PDB entry 5I0Q | X-ray diffraction, 2.29 A resolution | chains A and B

[Chain A]
Protein: M protein, serotype 2.1
Source organism: Streptococcus pyogenes
Reference sequence: P50468 (M21_STRPY); numbering as in UniProt (aligned over 42-141)
Sequence (104 residues; numbered 38 to 141; the number before each row is that of its first residue):
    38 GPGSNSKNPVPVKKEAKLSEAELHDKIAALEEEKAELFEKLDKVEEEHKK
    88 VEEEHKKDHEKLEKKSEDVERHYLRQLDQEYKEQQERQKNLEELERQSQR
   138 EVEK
Disordered / not traced: 38-52, 87-141
Differences from the reference sequence: expression tag (38-41); engineered mutation Ala65 (Lys in P50468), Ala66 (Asn in P50468)
From the paper describing this entry:
  - mutagenesis - D62A/E68A, E76A/D79A: decreased binding to C4b-binding protein alpha chain (chain B)

[Chain B]
Protein: C4b-binding protein alpha chain
Source organism: Homo sapiens
Reference sequence: P04003 (C4BPA_HUMAN); residues 1-124 here correspond to UniProt positions 49-172 (UniProt number = residue number + 48)
Sequence (128 residues; each row starts with the number of its first residue; numbers below 1 keep their minus sign (Gly-3 is residue -3)):
    -3 GPGSNCGPPPTLSFAAPMDITLTETRFKTGTTLKYTCLPGYVRSHSTQTL
    47 TCNSDGEWVYNTFCIYKRCRHPGELRNGQVEIKTDLSFGSQIEFSCSEGF
    97 FLIGSTTSRCEVQDRGVGWSHPLPQCEI
Disordered / not traced: -3 to -1
Disulfide bonds: Cys2-Cys48, Cys33-Cys60, Cys65-Cys106, Cys92-Cys122
Differences from the reference sequence: expression tag (-3 to 0)

[Chain A / chain B interface]
Pairs across the interface (21; chain A residue first):
  Glu59(A) - His67(B)
  His61(A) - Ile78(B)
  His61(A) - Asp81(B)
  His61(A) - Leu82(B)
  Asp62(A) - Arg66(B)
  Asp62(A) - His67(B)  hydrogen bond (side chain-backbone)
  Ile64(A) - Arg64(B)
  Ala65(A) - Arg64(B)
  Ala66(A) - Arg66(B)
  Glu68(A) - Ile61(B)
  Glu68(A) - Arg64(B)  salt bridge
  Glu69(A) - Arg66(B)  salt bridge
  Ala72(A) - Arg39(B)
  Phe75(A) - Arg39(B)
  Phe75(A) - Ser40(B)
  Phe75(A) - His41(B)
  Phe75(A) - Ser42(B)
  Glu76(A) - Arg39(B)  salt bridge
  Leu78(A) - Ser42(B)
  Asp79(A) - Arg39(B)  salt bridge
  Glu83(A) - Lys30(B)  salt bridge
Other interface residues (no listed pair), chain B (16 interface residues in all): Val38, Gln44, Tyr62, Thr80
The authors on this interface:
  - specific contacts: Phe75(A)-Arg39(B)

[Overview]
14 residues of chain A and 16 residues of chain B are in contact, with 1 hydrogen bond and 5 salt bridges.
Polar contacts include Glu68(A)-Arg64(B), Glu69(A)-Arg66(B) and Glu76(A)-Arg39(B). The authors report a
contact between Phe75(A) and Arg39(B). From the paper: D62A/E68A and E76A/D79A of chain A reduce binding to
C4b-binding protein alpha chain (chain B).
Chain A is M protein, serotype 2.1 (Streptococcus pyogenes) and chain B is C4b-binding protein alpha chain
(Homo sapiens); the structure, Structure of human C4b-binding protein alpha chain CCP domains 1 and 2 in
complex with the ..., was determined by X-ray diffraction (same publication as 5HYP, 5HYT, 5HYU and 5HZP).
